3BYU - chain A; structure by X-ray diffraction, 2.30 A resolution.

Chain A:
Molecule: Proto-oncogene tyrosine-protein kinase LCK
Organism: Homo sapiens
Notes: EC 2.7.10.2; fragment: kinase domain
Reference sequence: P06239 (LCK_HUMAN); residue numbers follow UniProt; this construct covers 225-501
Amino-acid sequence (277 residues; row label = number of the first residue in the row):
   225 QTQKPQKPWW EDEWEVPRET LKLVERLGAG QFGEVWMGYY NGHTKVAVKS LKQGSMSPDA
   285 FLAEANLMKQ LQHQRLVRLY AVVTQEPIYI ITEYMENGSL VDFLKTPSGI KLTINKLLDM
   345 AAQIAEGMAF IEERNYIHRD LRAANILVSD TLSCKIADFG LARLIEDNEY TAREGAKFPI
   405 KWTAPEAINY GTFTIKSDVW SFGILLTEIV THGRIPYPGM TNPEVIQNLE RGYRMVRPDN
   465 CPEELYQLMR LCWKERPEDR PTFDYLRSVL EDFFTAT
Not modelled in the structure: 225-230, 386-400
UniProt features mapped onto this chain:
  - active site: D364 (Proton acceptor)
  - binding site (ATP): L251 to V259, K273
  - modified residue: Y394 (Phosphotyrosine)
  - cross-link: K276 (Glycyl lysine isopeptide (Lys-Gly) (interchain with G-Cter in ubiquitin))
  - natural variant: P232 (P232PQKP: In leukemia), L341 (L341P: In IMD22), A353 (A353V: Found in leukemia), P447 (P447L: Found in leukemia)
  - mutagenesis: K276 (K276R: Abolishes UBR2-mediated 'Lys-63'-linked ubiquitination. Abolishes UBR2-mediated 'Lys-63'-linked ubiquitination and autophosphorylation of Tyr-394; when associated with R-99), Y394 (Y394F: Abolishes autophosphorylation)
Ligand contacts: AM6 (2-methyl-N-{4-methyl-3-[(2-{[4-(4-methylpiperazin-1-yl)phenyl]amino}pyrimidin-5-yl)carbamoyl]phenyl}-3-(trifluoromethyl)benzamide): L251, V259, A271, V272, K273, E288, M292, L295, L300, V301, I314, T316, E317, Y318, M319, E320, G322, S323, D326, I355, Y360, L371, I380, A381, D382, F383

Overview:
Ligands of chain A: compound AM6. UniProt lists active-site residue D364, 10 ATP-binding residues and 2
mutagenesis sites.
Chain A is Proto-oncogene tyrosine-protein kinase LCK (Homo sapiens); the structure, co-crystal structure of
Lck and aminopyrimidine reverse amide 23, was determined by X-ray diffraction together with 3BYS from the same
study.
